PDB entry 5HAI | X-ray diffraction, 2.74 A resolution | chain A

== Chain A ==
Molecule: Beta-lactamase
Organism: Enterobacter cloacae
Notes: EC 3.5.2.6
UniProtKB: P05364 (AMPC_ENTCL); residues 1-361 here correspond to UniProt positions 21-381 (UniProt number = residue number + 20)
Chain sequence (361 residues; each row starts with the number of its first residue):
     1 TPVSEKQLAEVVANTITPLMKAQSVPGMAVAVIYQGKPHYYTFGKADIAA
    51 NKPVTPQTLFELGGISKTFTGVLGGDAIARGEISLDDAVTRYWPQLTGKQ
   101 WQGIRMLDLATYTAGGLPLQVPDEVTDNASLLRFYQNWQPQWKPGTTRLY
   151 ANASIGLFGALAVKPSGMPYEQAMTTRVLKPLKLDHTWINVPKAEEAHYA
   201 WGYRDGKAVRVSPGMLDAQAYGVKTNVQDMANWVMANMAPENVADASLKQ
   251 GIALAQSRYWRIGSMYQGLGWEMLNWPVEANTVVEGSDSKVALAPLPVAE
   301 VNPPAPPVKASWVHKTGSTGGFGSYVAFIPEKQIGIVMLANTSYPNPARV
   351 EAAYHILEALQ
Unresolved in the structure: 1, 361
Differences from the reference sequence: engineered mutation Gly64 (Ser84 in P05364)
Curated features (UniProtKB/Swiss-Prot):
  - active site: Tyr150 (Proton acceptor)
  - binding site (substrate): Lys315 to Gly317
What the authors report for this chain:
  - mutagenesis - S64G (Tm change 9.6 degC): increased stability
  - mutagenesis - S64G (40-fold): decreased catalytic activity
  - catalytic residues: Lys67, Tyr150 (citing earlier work)
  - contacts within the chain: Gly64-Tyr150

== Overview ==
From UniProt: active-site residue Tyr150 and 3 substrate-binding residues. From the paper: catalytic residues
Lys67 and Tyr150; S64G increases stability.
Chain A is Beta-lactamase (Enterobacter cloacae); the structure, P99 beta-lactamase mutant - S64G, was
determined by X-ray diffraction together with 5HAP, 5HAQ and 5HAR from the same study.
